3VU3 - chains A and H of the 7 polymer chains in the assembly; structure by X-ray diffraction, 2.85 A resolution.

== Chain A ==
Molecule: Catalase HPII
Organism: Escherichia coli
Notes: EC 1.11.1.6
UniProt: P21179 (CATE_ECOLI); residues 1-753 here = UniProt positions 1-753
Chain sequence (753 residues; numbered 1 to 753; the number before each row is that of its first residue):
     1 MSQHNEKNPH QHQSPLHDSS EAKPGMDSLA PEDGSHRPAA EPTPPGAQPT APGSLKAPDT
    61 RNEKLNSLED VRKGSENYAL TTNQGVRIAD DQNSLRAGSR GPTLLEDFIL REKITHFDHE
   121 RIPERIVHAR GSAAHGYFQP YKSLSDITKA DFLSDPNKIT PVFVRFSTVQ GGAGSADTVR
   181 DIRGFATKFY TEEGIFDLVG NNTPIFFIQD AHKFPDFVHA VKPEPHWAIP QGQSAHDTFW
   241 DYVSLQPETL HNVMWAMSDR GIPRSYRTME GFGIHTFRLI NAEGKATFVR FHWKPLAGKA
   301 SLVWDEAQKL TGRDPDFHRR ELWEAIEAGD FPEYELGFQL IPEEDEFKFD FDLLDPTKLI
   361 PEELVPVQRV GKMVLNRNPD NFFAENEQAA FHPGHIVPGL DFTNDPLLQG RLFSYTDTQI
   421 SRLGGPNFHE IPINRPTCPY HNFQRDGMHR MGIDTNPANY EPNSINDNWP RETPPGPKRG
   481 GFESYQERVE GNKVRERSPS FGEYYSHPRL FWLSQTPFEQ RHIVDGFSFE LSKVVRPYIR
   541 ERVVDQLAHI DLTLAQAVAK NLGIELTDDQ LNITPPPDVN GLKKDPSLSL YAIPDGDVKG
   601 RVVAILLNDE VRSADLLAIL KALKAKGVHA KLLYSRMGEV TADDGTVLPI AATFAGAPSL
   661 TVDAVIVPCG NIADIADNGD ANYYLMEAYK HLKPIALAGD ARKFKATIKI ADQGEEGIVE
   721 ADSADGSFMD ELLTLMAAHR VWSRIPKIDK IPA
Disordered / not traced: 1-26
Covalent attachments: covalent link His392-Tyr415
Ion coordination: heme Fe near Tyr415 (its only coordinating residue here)
Residues lining bound ligands: heme (HEM): Ile114, Asp118, Arg125, Val127, His128, Arg165, Ser167, Gly184, Phe185, Ala186, Val199, Gly200, Asn201, Phe206, Ala211, Phe214, Ile274, His275, Ala389, Phe391, Leu407, Gly410, Arg411, Ser414, Tyr415, Thr418, Gln419, Arg422

== Chain H ==
Molecule: Protein hfq
Organism: Escherichia coli
UniProt: P0A6X3 (HFQ_ECOLI); residue numbers follow UniProt; this construct covers 1-102
Chain sequence (102 residues; row label = number of the first residue in the row):
     1 MAKGQSLQDP FLNALRRERV PVSIYLVNGI KLQGQIESFD QFVILLKNTV SQMVYKHAIS
    61 TVVPSRPVSH HSNNAGGGTS SNYHHGSSAQ NTSAQQDSEE TE
Disordered / not traced: 1-5, 69-102
Swiss-Prot annotation at these positions:
  - mutagenesis: Gln8 (Q8A: No effect on Hfq condensate formation in both growing and late stationary phases), Asp9 (D9A: No effect on Hfq condensate formation in both growing and late stationary phases), Arg16 (R16A: Almost completely disrupts the ability of Hfq to form condensates in both growing and late stationary phases), Arg19 (R19A: Almost completely disrupts the ability of Hfq to form condensates in both growing and late stationary phases), Tyr25 (Y25D: Almost completely disrupts the ability of Hfq to form condensates in both growing and late stationary phases), Lys31 (K31A: Almost completely disrupts the ability of Hfq to form condensates in both growing and late stationary phases)

== Interface between chain A and chain H ==
Residue-residue contacts (13; chain A residue first):
  Glu363(A) with Asn48(H), hydrogen bond; Thr49(H), hydrogen bond
  Pro366(A) with Ile30(H), hydrophobic
  Val367(A) with Gly29(H); Ile30(H)
  Gln368(A) with Asn28(H); Gly29(H)
  Arg369(A) with Gly29(H), hydrogen bond (backbone-backbone); Lys31(H)
  Pro586(A) with Asn48(H)
  Ile593(A) with Gln33(H)
  Pro594(A) with Ser65(H)
  Thr734(A) with Pro67(H)
Also at the interface, not in a pair above, chain A (11 interface residues in all): Leu582, Asp595
Also at the interface, not in a pair above, chain H (13 interface residues in all): Pro21, Val22, Ser23, Tyr25
Interface features reported in the paper:
  - residue pairs: Pro366(A)-Ile30(H), Arg369(A)-Gly29(H)

== Summary ==
11 residues of chain A face 13 of chain H across their interface, with 3 hydrogen bonds. Polar contacts
include Glu363(A)-Asn48(H), Glu363(A)-Thr49(H) and Arg369(A)-Gly29(H). The authors report contacts between
Pro366(A) and Ile30(H) and Arg369(A) and Gly29(H). Ligands of chain A: heme.
Chain A is Catalase HPII and chain H is Protein hfq, both from Escherichia coli; the structure, Crystal
structure of the Hfq and catalase HPII complex, was determined by X-ray diffraction.
